9EDO - chains A and B; structure by X-ray diffraction, 1.42 A resolution.

# Chain A (and B)
Molecule: VP1
Source organism: Norovirus GII
Notes: fragment: P domain; chain B of this document is another copy of the same molecule, construct and numbering; everything in this record applies to it too
Reference sequence: A0A2H4Y8Z8 (A0A2H4Y8Z8_9CALI); numbering as in UniProt (aligned over 225-533)
Sequence (310 residues; row label = number of the first residue in the row):
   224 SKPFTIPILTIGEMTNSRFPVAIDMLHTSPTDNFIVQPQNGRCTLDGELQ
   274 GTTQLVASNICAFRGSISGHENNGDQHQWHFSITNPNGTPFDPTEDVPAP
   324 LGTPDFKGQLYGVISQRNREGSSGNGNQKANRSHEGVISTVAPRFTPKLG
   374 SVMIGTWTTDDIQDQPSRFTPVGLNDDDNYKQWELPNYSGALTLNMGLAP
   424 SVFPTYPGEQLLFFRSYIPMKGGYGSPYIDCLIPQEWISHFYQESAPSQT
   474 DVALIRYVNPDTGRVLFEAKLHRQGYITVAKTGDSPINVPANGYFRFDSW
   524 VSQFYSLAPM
Unresolved in the structure: 224, 415 (chain B: 347-349)
Differences from the reference sequence: expression tag (224)

# How chain A and chain B interact
Residue-residue contacts - 86 pairs, chain A then chain B:
  P230(A) - Q466(B)
  I231(A) - Q466(B)  hydrogen bond (backbone-side chain)
  L232(A) - L278(B)  hydrophobic
  L232(A) - Q466(B)
  G235(A) - V279(B)
  E236(A) - L278(B)
  E236(A) - V279(B)
  M237(A) - V279(B)
  T238(A) - V279(B)
  P243(A) - S281(B)
  L278(A) - L232(B)  hydrophobic
  L278(A) - E236(B)
  V279(A) - G235(B)
  V279(A) - E236(B)
  V279(A) - M237(B)
  V279(A) - T238(B)
  S281(A) - T238(B)
  S281(A) - P243(B)  hydrogen bond (side chain-backbone)
  Y334(A) - V336(B)
  Y334(A) - S356(B)
  V336(A) - Y334(B)
  V336(A) - V336(B)  hydrophobic
  V336(A) - V395(B)  hydrophobic
  S338(A) - V395(B)
  S338(A) - P442(B)
  R340(A) - Y440(B)
  R340(A) - I441(B)  hydrogen bond (side chain-backbone)
  R340(A) - G448(B)  hydrogen bond (side chain-backbone)
  R340(A) - S449(B)
  R340(A) - P450(B)
  S345(A) - Y447(B)
  N348(A) - Y447(B)
  Q351(A) - Y447(B)
  Q351(A) - G448(B)
  K352(A) - G446(B)
  K352(A) - Y447(B)
  K352(A) - G448(B)  hydrogen bond (backbone-backbone)
  K352(A) - S449(B)
  A353(A) - G446(B)
  A353(A) - Y447(B)
  N354(A) - M443(B)
  N354(A) - G445(B)
  N354(A) - G446(B)  hydrogen bond (backbone-backbone)
  N354(A) - Y447(B)
  N354(A) - G448(B)  hydrogen bond (side chain-backbone)
  R355(A) - M443(B)
  R355(A) - K444(B)
  S356(A) - Y334(B)
  S356(A) - M443(B)  hydrogen bond (side chain-backbone)
  S356(A) - K444(B)  hydrogen bond (backbone-side chain)
  H357(A) - K444(B)
  E358(A) - E358(B)
  R391(A) - V244(B)
  R391(A) - Y440(B)  hydrogen bond (side chain-backbone)
  R391(A) - P442(B)
  V395(A) - V336(B)  hydrophobic
  V395(A) - S338(B)
  I441(A) - R340(B)  hydrogen bond (backbone-side chain)
  P442(A) - S338(B)
  P442(A) - R340(B)
  M443(A) - N354(B)
  M443(A) - R355(B)
  M443(A) - S356(B)  hydrogen bond (backbone-side chain)
  K444(A) - R355(B)
  K444(A) - S356(B)  hydrogen bond (side chain-backbone)
  K444(A) - H357(B)
  G445(A) - N354(B)
  G446(A) - K352(B)
  G446(A) - A353(B)
  G446(A) - N354(B)  hydrogen bond (backbone-backbone)
  Y447(A) - S345(B)
  Y447(A) - Q351(B)
  Y447(A) - K352(B)
  Y447(A) - N354(B)
  G448(A) - R340(B)  hydrogen bond (backbone-side chain)
  G448(A) - Q351(B)
  G448(A) - K352(B)  hydrogen bond (backbone-backbone)
  G448(A) - N354(B)  hydrogen bond (backbone-side chain)
  S449(A) - R340(B)
  S449(A) - N350(B)
  S449(A) - K352(B)
  P450(A) - R340(B)
  Y465(A) - E236(B)
  Q466(A) - P230(B)
  Q466(A) - I231(B)
  Q466(A) - L232(B)
Interface residues without a listed pair, chain A (46 interface residues in all): V244, A245, N282, T393, P394, Y440, S462
Interface residues without a listed pair, chain B (44 interface residues in all): A245, N282, T393, P394, Y465
Interface features reported in the paper:
  - epitope / paratope residues, chain B: I231(B) (proposed by the authors, not directly observed)

# Summary
46 residues of chain A and 44 residues of chain B are in contact, with 17 hydrogen bonds. Polar pairs include
I231(A)-Q466(B), S281(A)-P243(B) and R340(A)-I441(B). The paper reports the epitope/paratope residue I231(B).
Both chains are VP1 (Norovirus GII). Entry 9EDO (GII.27: Loreto0959 norovirus protruding domain) was
determined by X-ray diffraction (same publication as 9EDM, 9EDN, 9EDP and 9EDQ).
